3X0Y - chains A and G of the 4 polymer chains in the assembly; structure by X-ray diffraction, 2.30 A resolution.

Chain A (and G):
Name: DszC
From: Rhodococcus erythropolis
Notes: chain G of this document is another copy of the same molecule, construct and numbering; everything in this record applies to it too
Sequence (417 residues; each row starts with the number of its first residue):
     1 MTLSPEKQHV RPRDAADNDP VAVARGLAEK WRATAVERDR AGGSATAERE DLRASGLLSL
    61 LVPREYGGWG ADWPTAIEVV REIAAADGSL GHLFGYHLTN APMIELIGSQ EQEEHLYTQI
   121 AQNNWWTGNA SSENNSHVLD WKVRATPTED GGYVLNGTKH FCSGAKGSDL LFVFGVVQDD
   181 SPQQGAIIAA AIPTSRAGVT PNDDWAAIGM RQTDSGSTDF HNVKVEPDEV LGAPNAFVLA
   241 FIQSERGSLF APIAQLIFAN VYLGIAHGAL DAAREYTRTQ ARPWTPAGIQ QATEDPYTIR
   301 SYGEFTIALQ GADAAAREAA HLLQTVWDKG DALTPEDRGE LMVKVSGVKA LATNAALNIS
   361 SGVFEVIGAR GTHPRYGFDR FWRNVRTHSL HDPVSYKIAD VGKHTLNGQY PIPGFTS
Unresolved in the structure: 1-15 (chain G: 1-16)
Ligand contacts:
  - FMN (flavin mononucleotide), molecule 1: His92, Tyr96, Asn129, Ser131, Ser132, Val138, Phe161, Ser163, Trp205, Met210, Thr213, Ser215, Thr387, His388, Leu390, His391
  - FMN, molecule 2: Arg282, Trp284, Gly368, Ala369, Arg370

Interface between chain A and chain G:
Residue-residue contacts - 55 pairs, chain A then chain G:
  Arg274(A) - Thr405(G)  hydrogen bond (side chain-backbone)
  Thr277(A) - Leu406(G)
  Arg278(A) - Thr405(G)
  Arg278(A) - Leu406(G)  hydrogen bond (side chain-backbone)
  Thr293(A) - Leu406(G)
  Thr293(A) - Asn407(G)  hydrogen bond (backbone-side chain)
  Ile299(A) - Ala399(G)
  Ile299(A) - Gly402(G)
  Ile299(A) - Lys403(G)
  Arg300(A) - Ile398(G)
  Tyr302(A) - Leu406(G)  hydrophobic
  Gly303(A) - Ile398(G)
  Gly303(A) - Val401(G)
  Gly303(A) - Gly402(G)
  Thr306(A) - Val401(G)
  Thr306(A) - Thr405(G)  hydrogen bond
  Ile307(A) - Gly347(G)
  Ile307(A) - Ala350(G)  hydrophobic
  Ile307(A) - Leu351(G)  hydrophobic
  Ile307(A) - Ile398(G)  hydrophobic
  Gln310(A) - Lys344(G)  hydrogen bond (side chain-backbone)
  Gln310(A) - Gly347(G)
  Gln310(A) - Val348(G)
  Gly311(A) - Gly311(G)
  Gly311(A) - Leu351(G)
  Ala314(A) - Ala314(G)
  Ala314(A) - Ala315(G)
  Ala315(A) - Ala314(G)
  Arg317(A) - Glu318(G)  salt bridge
  Glu318(A) - Ala314(G)
  Glu318(A) - Arg317(G)  salt bridge
  Lys344(A) - Gln310(G)  hydrogen bond (backbone-side chain)
  Gly347(A) - Ile307(G)
  Gly347(A) - Gln310(G)
  Val348(A) - Gln310(G)
  Ala350(A) - Ile307(G)  hydrophobic
  Leu351(A) - Ile307(G)  hydrophobic
  Ser395(A) - Arg300(G)
  Ile398(A) - Arg300(G)
  Ile398(A) - Gly303(G)
  Ile398(A) - Glu304(G)
  Ile398(A) - Ile307(G)  hydrophobic
  Ala399(A) - Ile299(G)
  Val401(A) - Thr306(G)
  Gly402(A) - Ile299(G)
  Gly402(A) - Gly303(G)
  Lys403(A) - Ile299(G)
  Thr405(A) - Arg274(G)  hydrogen bond (backbone-side chain)
  Thr405(A) - Thr306(G)  hydrogen bond
  Leu406(A) - Arg274(G)
  Leu406(A) - Thr277(G)
  Leu406(A) - Arg278(G)  hydrogen bond (backbone-side chain)
  Leu406(A) - Thr293(G)
  Leu406(A) - Tyr302(G)  hydrophobic
  Asn407(A) - Thr293(G)  hydrogen bond (side chain-backbone)
Interface residues without a listed pair, chain A (32 interface residues in all): Thr298, Glu304
Interface residues without a listed pair, chain G (33 interface residues in all): Leu270, Thr298, Ser395

In short:
32 residues of chain A and 33 residues of chain G are in contact; the contacts include 10 hydrogen bonds and 2
salt bridges. Among the polar pairs are Arg317(A)-Glu318(G), Arg274(A)-Thr405(G) and Arg278(A)-Leu406(G).
Chain A binds flavin mononucleotide.
Both chains are DszC (Rhodococcus erythropolis). Entry 3X0Y (Crystal structure of FMN-bound DszC from
Rhodococcus erythropolis D-1) was determined by X-ray diffraction together with 3X0X from the same study.
